Entry 3WWC (X-ray diffraction, 1.49 A resolution); this record covers chain A.

[Chain A]
Name: Oxidized polyvinyl alcohol hydrolase
Source organism: Pseudomonas sp. VM15C
Notes: EC 3.7.1.7
UniProtKB: Q9LCQ7 (OPH_PSESP); residues -1 to 348 here correspond to UniProt positions 30-379 (UniProt number = residue number + 31)
Amino-acid sequence (364 residues; row label = number of the first residue in the row; numbers below 1 keep their minus sign (Ala-4 is residue -4)):
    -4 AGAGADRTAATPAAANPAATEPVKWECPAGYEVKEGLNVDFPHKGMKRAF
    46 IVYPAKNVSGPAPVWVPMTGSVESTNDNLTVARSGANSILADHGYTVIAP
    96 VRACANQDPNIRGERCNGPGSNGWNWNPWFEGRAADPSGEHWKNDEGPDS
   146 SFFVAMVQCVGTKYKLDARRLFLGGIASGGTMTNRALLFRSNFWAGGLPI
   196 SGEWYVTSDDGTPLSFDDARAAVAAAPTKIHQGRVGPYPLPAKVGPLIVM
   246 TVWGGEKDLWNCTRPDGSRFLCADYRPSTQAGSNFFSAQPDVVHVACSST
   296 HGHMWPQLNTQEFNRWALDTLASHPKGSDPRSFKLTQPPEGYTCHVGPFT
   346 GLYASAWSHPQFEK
Not modelled in the structure: -4 to 17, 353-359
Construct notes: expression tag (-4 to -2, 349-359); engineered mutation Ala172 (Ser203 in Q9LCQ7)
Cystine bridges: Cys22-Cys154, Cys99-Cys111, Cys257-Cys267, Cys292-Cys339
Residues lining bound ligands: butanoic acid (BUA): Ser66, Asn120, Trp121, Ala172, Ser173, Glu198, Tyr200, Trp255, Cys257, Cys267, Ala268, Tyr270, His298
UniProt features mapped onto this chain:
  - active site: Ser278 (Charge relay system)

[Overview]
Chain A binds butanoic acid. From UniProt: active-site residue Ser278.
Chain A is Oxidized polyvinyl alcohol hydrolase (Pseudomonas sp. VM15C); the structure, The complex of
pOPH_S172A of pNPB, was determined by X-ray diffraction together with 3WWD and 3WWE from the same study.
